5DEF - chains A and B of the 3 polymer chains in the assembly; structure by X-ray diffraction, 1.60 A resolution.

== Chain A ==
Name: HLA class I histocompatibility antigen, B-27 alpha chain
From: Homo sapiens
Reference sequence: U6BN38 (U6BN38_HUMAN); residues 1-276 here correspond to UniProt positions 25-300 (UniProt number = residue number + 24)
Sequence (276 residues; numbered 1 to 276; the number before each row is that of its first residue):
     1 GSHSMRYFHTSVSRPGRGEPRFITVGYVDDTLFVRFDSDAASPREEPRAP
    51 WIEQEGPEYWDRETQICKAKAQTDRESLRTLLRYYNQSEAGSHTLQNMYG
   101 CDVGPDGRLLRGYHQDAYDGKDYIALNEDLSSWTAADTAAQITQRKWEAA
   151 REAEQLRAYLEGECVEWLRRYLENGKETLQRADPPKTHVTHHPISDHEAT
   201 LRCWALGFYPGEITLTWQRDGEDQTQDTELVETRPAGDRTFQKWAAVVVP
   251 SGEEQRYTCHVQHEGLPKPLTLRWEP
Disulfides: Cys101-Cys164, Cys203-Cys259

== Chain B ==
Name: Beta-2-microglobulin
From: Homo sapiens
Reference sequence: P61769 (B2MG_HUMAN); residues 1-99 here correspond to UniProt positions 21-119 (UniProt number = residue number + 20)
Sequence (100 residues; each row starts with the number of its first residue; numbering starts at 0):
     0 MIQRTPKIQVYSRHPAENGKSNFLNCYVSGFHPSDIEVDLLKNGERIEKV
    50 EHSDLSFSKDWSFYLLYYTEFTPTEKDEYACRVNHVTLSQPKIVKWDRDM
Differences from the reference sequence: initiating methionine (0)
Swiss-Prot annotation at these positions:
  - modified residue: Gln2 (Pyrrolidone carboxylic acid)
  - glycosylation: Ile1 (N-linked (Glc) (glycation) isoleucine), Lys19 (N-linked (Glc) (glycation) lysine), Lys41 (N-linked (Glc) (glycation) lysine), Lys48 (N-linked (Glc) (glycation) lysine), Lys58 (N-linked (Glc) (glycation) lysine), Lys91 (N-linked (Glc) (glycation) lysine), Lys94 (N-linked (Glc) (glycation) lysine)

== How chain A and chain B interact ==
Residue-residue contacts (56; chain A residue first):
  Phe8(A) - Phe56(B)  hydrophobic
  His9(A) - Phe56(B)
  Thr10(A) - Leu54(B)
  Thr10(A) - Phe56(B)
  Thr10(A) - Phe62(B)
  Val12(A) - Ser33(B)
  Ile23(A) - Leu54(B)
  Val25(A) - Asp53(B)
  Val25(A) - Ser55(B)
  Tyr27(A) - Ser55(B)
  Tyr27(A) - Tyr63(B)  hydrogen bond
  Arg35(A) - Asp53(B)  salt bridge
  Ser92(A) - Met0(B)
  His93(A) - Met0(B)
  Thr94(A) - His31(B)
  Thr94(A) - Phe62(B)
  Gln96(A) - His31(B)  hydrogen bond
  Gln96(A) - Phe56(B)
  Gln96(A) - Trp60(B)  hydrogen bond (side chain-backbone)
  Gln96(A) - Phe62(B)
  Asn97(A) - Phe56(B)
  Gln115(A) - Trp60(B)
  Asp116(A) - Trp60(B)
  Ala117(A) - Trp60(B)  hydrophobic
  Asp119(A) - Met0(B)
  Asp119(A) - His31(B)  hydrogen bond (backbone-side chain)
  Gly120(A) - Arg3(B)  hydrogen bond (backbone-side chain)
  Gly120(A) - His31(B)
  Gly120(A) - Trp60(B)
  Asp122(A) - Trp60(B)  hydrogen bond
  His192(A) - Asp98(B)
  Arg202(A) - Asp98(B)  hydrogen bond (side chain-backbone)
  Trp204(A) - Asp98(B)
  Trp204(A) - Met99(B)
  Val231(A) - Gln8(B)
  Glu232(A) - Lys6(B)  salt bridge
  Glu232(A) - Gln8(B)  hydrogen bond (backbone-side chain)
  Glu232(A) - Tyr26(B)
  Glu232(A) - Ser28(B)  hydrogen bond
  Thr233(A) - Tyr26(B)
  Arg234(A) - Gln8(B)  hydrogen bond
  Arg234(A) - Tyr10(B)
  Arg234(A) - Tyr26(B)
  Arg234(A) - Met99(B)  hydrogen bond (side chain-backbone)
  Pro235(A) - Tyr10(B)  hydrogen bond (backbone-side chain)
  Pro235(A) - Asn24(B)
  Pro235(A) - Tyr26(B)
  Ala236(A) - Arg12(B)  hydrogen bond (backbone-side chain)
  Ala236(A) - Asn24(B)  hydrogen bond (backbone-side chain)
  Gly237(A) - Arg12(B)  hydrogen bond (backbone-side chain)
  Asp238(A) - Arg12(B)
  Asp238(A) - His13(B)  salt bridge
  Gln242(A) - Tyr10(B)
  Gln242(A) - Ser11(B)  hydrogen bond (side chain-backbone)
  Gln242(A) - Arg12(B)  hydrogen bond (side chain-backbone)
  Trp244(A) - Met99(B)  hydrogen bond (side chain-backbone)
Other interface residues (no listed pair), chain A (34 interface residues in all): Met98, Leu206
Other interface residues (no listed pair), chain B (25 interface residues in all): Pro14, Asp59, Leu65

== Overview ==
Chain A and chain B form an interface of 34 and 25 residues respectively; the contacts include 18 hydrogen
bonds and 3 salt bridges. Polar pairs include Arg35(A)-Asp53(B), Glu232(A)-Lys6(B) and Asp238(A)-His13(B).
Here chain A is HLA class I histocompatibility antigen, B-27 alpha chain and chain B is Beta-2-microglobulin,
both from Homo sapiens. Entry 5DEF (Crystal structure of B*27:04 complex bound to the pVIPR peptide) was
determined by X-ray diffraction (same publication as 5DEG).
